PDB entry 8WW7 | electron microscopy, 3.28 A resolution | chains L and K of the 15 polymer chains in the assembly

== Chain L (and K) ==
Protein: Putative primase C962R
Organism: African swine fever virus
Notes: chain K of this document is another copy of the same molecule, construct and numbering; everything in this record applies to it too
UniProt: A0A2X0TKI6 (A0A2X0TKI6_ASF); residues 1-962 here = UniProt positions 1-962
Amino-acid sequence (972 residues; numbered 1 to 972; the number before each row is that of its first residue):
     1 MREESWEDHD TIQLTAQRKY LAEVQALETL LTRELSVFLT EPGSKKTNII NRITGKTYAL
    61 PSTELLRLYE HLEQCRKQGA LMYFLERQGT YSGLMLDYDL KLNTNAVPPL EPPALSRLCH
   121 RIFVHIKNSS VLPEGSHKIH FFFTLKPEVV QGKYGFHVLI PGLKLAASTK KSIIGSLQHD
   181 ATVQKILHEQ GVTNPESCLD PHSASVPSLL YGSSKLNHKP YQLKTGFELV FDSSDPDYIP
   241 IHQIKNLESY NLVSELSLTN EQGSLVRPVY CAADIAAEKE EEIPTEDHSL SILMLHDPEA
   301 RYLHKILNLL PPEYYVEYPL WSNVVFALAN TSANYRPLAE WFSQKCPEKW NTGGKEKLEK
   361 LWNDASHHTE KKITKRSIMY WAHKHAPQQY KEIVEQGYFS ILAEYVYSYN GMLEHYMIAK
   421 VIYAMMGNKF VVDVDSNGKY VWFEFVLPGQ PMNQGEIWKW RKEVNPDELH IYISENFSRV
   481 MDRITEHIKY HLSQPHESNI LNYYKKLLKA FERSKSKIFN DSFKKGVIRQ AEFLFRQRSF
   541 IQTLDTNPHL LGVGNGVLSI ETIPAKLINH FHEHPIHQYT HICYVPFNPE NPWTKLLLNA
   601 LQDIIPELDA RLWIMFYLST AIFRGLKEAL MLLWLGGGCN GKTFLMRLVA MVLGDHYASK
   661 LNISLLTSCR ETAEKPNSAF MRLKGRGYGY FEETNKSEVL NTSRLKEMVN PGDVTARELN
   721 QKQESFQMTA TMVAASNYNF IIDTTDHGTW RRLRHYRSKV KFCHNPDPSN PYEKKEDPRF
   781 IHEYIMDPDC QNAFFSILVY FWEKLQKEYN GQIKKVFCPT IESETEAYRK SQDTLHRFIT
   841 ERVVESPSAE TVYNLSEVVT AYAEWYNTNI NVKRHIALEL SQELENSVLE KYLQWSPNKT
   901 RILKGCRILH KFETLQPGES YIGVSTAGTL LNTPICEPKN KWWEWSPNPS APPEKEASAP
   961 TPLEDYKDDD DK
Not modelled in the structure: 1-10, 133-138, 238-246, 270-288, 846-850, 914-934, 951-972 (chain K: 1-10, 133-138, 270-288, 843-851, 910-934, 951-972)
Construct notes: expression tag (963-972)
Ligand contacts:
  - AMP-PNP (ANP; phosphoaminophosphonic acid-adenylate ester), molecule 1: Ala-600, Asp-603, Ile-604, Gly-638, Cys-639, Asn-640, Gly-641, Lys-642, Thr-643, Phe-644, Asn-737, Phe-762, Lys-775, Glu-776, Asp-777, Pro-778, Phe-780, Ile-781
  - AMP-PNP (ANP), molecule 2: Lys-706, Asn-710, Gly-748, Arg-751, Arg-752

== How chain L and chain K interact ==
Contacting residue pairs - 57 pairs, chain L then chain K:
  Thr-29(L) / Glu-486(K)
  Arg-33(L) / Arg-483(K)
  Arg-33(L) / Glu-486(K)  salt bridge
  Tyr-409(L) / Lys-515(K)
  Tyr-409(L) / Phe-519(K)
  Glu-414(L) / Ser-516(K)  hydrogen bond
  Glu-414(L) / Lys-517(K)
  Glu-414(L) / Asn-520(K)  hydrogen bond (side chain-backbone)
  His-415(L) / Phe-519(K)
  His-415(L) / Asp-521(K)
  Tyr-416(L) / Ile-471(K)
  Tyr-416(L) / Ser-474(K)
  Tyr-416(L) / Glu-475(K)  hydrogen bond
  Tyr-416(L) / Phe-519(K)  hydrophobic
  Met-417(L) / Phe-519(K)  hydrophobic
  Tyr-440(L) / Asn-465(K)
  Tyr-440(L) / Asp-467(K)  hydrogen bond
  Arg-529(L) / Asp-521(K)  salt bridge
  Gln-530(L) / Asp-521(K)  hydrogen bond
  Gln-530(L) / Lys-524(K)  hydrogen bond
  Phe-533(L) / Asp-467(K)
  Phe-533(L) / His-470(K)
  Phe-533(L) / Ile-471(K)  hydrophobic
  Arg-536(L) / Asp-467(K)  salt bridge
  Arg-538(L) / Arg-461(K)
  Arg-538(L) / Glu-463(K)  salt bridge
  Arg-538(L) / Glu-468(K)  salt bridge
  Ser-539(L) / Asn-453(K)
  Gln-542(L) / Asn-453(K)
  Glu-628(L) / His-782(K)
  Ala-673(L) / Ser-664(K)
  Glu-674(L) / Pro-676(K)
  Glu-674(L) / Asn-677(K)
  Thr-702(L) / Asn-695(K)  hydrogen bond (backbone-side chain)
  Ser-703(L) / Glu-693(K)  hydrogen bond
  Ser-703(L) / Asn-695(K)
  Glu-707(L) / Glu-693(K)
  Gly-712(L) / Arg-647(K)
  Asp-713(L) / Arg-647(K)  salt bridge
  Asp-713(L) / Met-651(K)
  Asp-713(L) / Lys-660(K)
  Gln-723(L) / Ser-678(K)
  Gln-727(L) / Arg-647(K)
  Thr-744(L) / Tyr-738(K)
  Asp-746(L) / Tyr-738(K)  hydrogen bond
  Arg-751(L) / Cys-639(K)  hydrogen bond
  Asn-854(L) / Arg-842(K)
  Ser-856(L) / Thr-868(K)
  Ile-876(L) / Ile-870(K)
  Ile-876(L) / Asn-871(K)
  Ala-877(L) / Thr-868(K)
  Ala-877(L) / Asn-869(K)
  Ala-877(L) / Ile-870(K)  hydrogen bond (backbone-backbone)
  Leu-878(L) / Asn-869(K)
  Leu-878(L) / Ile-870(K)  hydrophobic
  Glu-879(L) / Ser-697(K)
  Thr-900(L) / Glu-841(K)  hydrogen bond
Other interface residues (no listed pair), chain L (45 interface residues in all): Met-412, Lys-420, Gly-438, Gly-526, Leu-534, Asn-701, Arg-704, Thr-715, Arg-717, His-747
Other interface residues (no listed pair), chain K (48 interface residues in all): Glu-444, Pro-451, Met-452, Val-464, Lys-675, Ala-679, Arg-682, Lys-696, Leu-719, Lys-761

== Overview ==
45 residues of chain L and 48 residues of chain K are in contact; the contacts include 12 hydrogen bonds and 6
salt bridges. Among the polar pairs are Arg-33(L)/Glu-486(K), Arg-529(L)/Asp-521(K) and Arg-536(L)/Asp-467(K).
Chain L binds AMP-PNP.
Chain L and chain K are both Putative primase C962R (African swine fever virus); the structure, Structure of
AMPPNP-Form AsfvPrimPol Dodecamer, was determined by electron microscopy.
